PDB entry 1EGC | X-ray diffraction, 2.60 A resolution | chains A and C of the 4 polymer chains in the assembly

# Chain A (and C)
Protein: Medium chain acyl-CoA dehydrogenase
Organism: Homo sapiens
Notes: EC 1.3.99.3; chain C of this document is another copy of the same molecule, construct and numbering; everything in this record applies to it too
UniProtKB: P11310 (ACADM_HUMAN); residues 1-396 here correspond to UniProt positions 26-421 (UniProt number = residue number + 25)
Sequence (396 residues; each row starts with the number of its first residue):
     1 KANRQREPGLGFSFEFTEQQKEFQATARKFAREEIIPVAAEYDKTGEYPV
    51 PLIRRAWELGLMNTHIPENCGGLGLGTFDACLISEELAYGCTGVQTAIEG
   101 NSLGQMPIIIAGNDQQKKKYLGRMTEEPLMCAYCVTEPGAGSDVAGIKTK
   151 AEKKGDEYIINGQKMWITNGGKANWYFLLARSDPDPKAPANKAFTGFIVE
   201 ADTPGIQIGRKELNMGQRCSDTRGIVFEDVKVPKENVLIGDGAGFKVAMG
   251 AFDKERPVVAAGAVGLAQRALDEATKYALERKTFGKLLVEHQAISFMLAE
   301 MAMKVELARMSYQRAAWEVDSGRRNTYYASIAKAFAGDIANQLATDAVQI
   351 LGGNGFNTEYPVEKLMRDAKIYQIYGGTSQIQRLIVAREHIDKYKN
Not modelled in the structure: 1-9
Differences from the reference sequence: engineered mutation Glu255 (Thr280 in P11310), Gly376 (Glu401 in P11310)
Small-molecule neighbours:
  - octanoyl-coenzyme A (CO8): Thr96, Glu99, Gly100, Leu103, Tyr133, Thr136, Gly141, Ser142, Asp143, Val144, Ala145, Thr168, Ala190, Asn191, Phe245, Lys246, Met249, Gly250, Phe252, Asp253, Glu255, Arg256, Val259, Thr326, Tyr375, Gly376, Gly377, Ile381, Ile385, Arg388
  - FAD (flavin-adenine dinucleotide), molecule 1: Leu103, Tyr133, Cys134, Val135, Thr136, Ala140, Gly141, Ser142, Met165, Trp166, Ile167, Thr168, Asn214, Gln217, Thr222, Ile371, Ile374, Tyr375, Thr378, Gln380, Leu384
  - FAD, molecule 2: Tyr277, Arg281, Thr283, Phe284, Leu288, His291, Ala293, Ile294, Gln349, Ile350, Gly352, Gly353, Phe356
Swiss-Prot annotation at these positions:
  - binding site (FAD): Tyr133 to Ser142, Trp166 to Thr168, Arg281 to Thr283, His291, Gln292, Gln349 to Gly353
  - binding site (octanoyl-CoA): Ser142, Asp253, Arg256
  - modified residue: Lys44 (N6-acetyllysine), Lys154 (N6-succinyllysine), Lys187 (N6-acetyllysine), Lys192 (N6-acetyllysine), Lys234 (N6-acetyllysine), Lys246 (N6-acetyllysine), Lys254 (N6-acetyllysine), Lys276 (N6-acetyllysine), Thr326 (Phosphothreonine)
What the authors report for this chain:
  - catalytic residues: Glu255
  - contacts within the chain: Glu99-Glu255 (hydrogen bond)
  - conformationally variable residues (side-chain flip): Glu99
  - binding site for octanoyl-coenzyme A: Gly376

# Interface between chain A and chain C
Pairs across the interface - 7 pairs, chain A then chain C:
  His291(A) with Gln292(C)
  Gln292(A) with His291(C); Gln292(C), hydrogen bond (side chain-backbone); Ala293(C), hydrogen bond (side chain-backbone)
  Ala293(A) with Gln292(C), hydrogen bond (backbone-side chain); Phe296(C), hydrophobic
  Phe296(A) with Ala293(C), hydrophobic

# Overview
The chain A/chain C interface involves 4 residues from each chain, with 3 hydrogen bonds. Among the polar
pairs are Gln292(A)-Gln292(C) and Gln292(A)-Ala293(C). Ligands of chain A: octanoyl-coenzyme A and
flavin-adenine dinucleotide. The paper reports the catalytic residue Glu255(A); a binding site for
octanoyl-coenzyme A at Gly376(A).
Both chains are Medium chain acyl-CoA dehydrogenase (Homo sapiens). Entry 1EGC (Structure of T255E, E376G
mutant of human medium chain acyl-CoA dehydrogenase complexed with octanoyl-CoA) was determined by X-ray
diffraction, deposited together with 1EGD and 1EGE.
